PDB entry 6FKH | electron microscopy, 4.20 A resolution (low resolution: residue-level contacts below are approximate; hydrogen-bond / salt-bridge calls are withheld) | chains C and d of the 26 polymer chains in the assembly

[Chain C]
Protein: ATP synthase subunit alpha, chloroplastic
From: Spinacia oleracea
Notes: EC 3.6.3.14
UniProt: P06450 (ATPA_SPIOL); numbering as in UniProt (aligned over 1-507)
Chain sequence (507 residues; each row starts with the number of its first residue):
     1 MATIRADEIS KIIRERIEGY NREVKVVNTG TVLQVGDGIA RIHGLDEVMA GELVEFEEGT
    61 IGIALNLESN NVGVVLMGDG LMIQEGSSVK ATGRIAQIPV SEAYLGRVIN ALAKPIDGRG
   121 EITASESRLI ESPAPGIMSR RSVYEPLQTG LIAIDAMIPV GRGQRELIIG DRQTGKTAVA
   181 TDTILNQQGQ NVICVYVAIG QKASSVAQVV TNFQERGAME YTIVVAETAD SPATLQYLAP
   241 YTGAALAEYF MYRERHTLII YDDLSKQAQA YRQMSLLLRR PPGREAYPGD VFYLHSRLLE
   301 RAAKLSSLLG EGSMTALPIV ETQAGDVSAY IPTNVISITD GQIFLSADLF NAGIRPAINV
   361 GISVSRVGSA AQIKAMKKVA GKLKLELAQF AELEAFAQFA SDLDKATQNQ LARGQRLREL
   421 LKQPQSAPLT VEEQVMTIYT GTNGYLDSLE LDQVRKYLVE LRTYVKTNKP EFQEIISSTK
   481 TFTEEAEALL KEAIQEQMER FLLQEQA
Unresolved in the structure: 1-3, 505-507
UniProt features mapped onto this chain:
  - binding site (ATP): Gly170 to Thr177
  - site: Ser363 (Required for activity)
Metal / ion sites: Mg2+: Thr177 (together with ATP)
Small-molecule neighbours: ATP (adenosine-5'-triphosphate): Arg172, Gln173, Thr174, Gly175, Lys176, Thr177, Ala178, Glu321, Phe350, Arg355, Pro356, Gln423, Pro424, Gln425

[Chain d]
Protein: ATP synthase delta chain, chloroplastic
From: Spinacia oleracea
UniProt: P11402 (ATPD_SPIOL); residue numbers follow UniProt; this construct covers 1-257
Chain sequence (257 residues; numbered 1 to 257; the number before each row is that of its first residue):
     1 MAALQNPVAL QSRTTTAVAA LSTSSTTSTP KPFSLSFSSS TATFNPLRLK ILTASKLTAK
    61 PRGGALGTRM VDSTASRYAS ALADVADVTG TLEATNSDVE KLIRIFSEEP VYYFFANPVI
   121 SIDNKRSVLD EIITTSGLQP HTANFINILI DSERINLVKE ILNEFEDVFN KITGTEVAVV
   181 TSVVKLENDH LAQIAKGVQK ITGAKNVRIK TVIDPSLVAG FTIRYGNEGS KLVDMSVKKQ
   241 LEEIAAQLEM DDVTLAV
Unresolved in the structure: 1-70, 250-257

[Interface between chain C and chain d]
Pairs across the interface - 30 pairs, chain C then chain d:
  Ile4(C) with Thr74(d); Arg77(d); Arg154(d)
  Arg5(C) with Thr74(d); Glu153(d); Arg154(d)
  Glu8(C) with Arg77(d); Tyr78(d); Arg154(d)
  Ser10(C) with Arg77(d); Ser80(d); Ala81(d)
  Ile13(C) with Arg77(d); Tyr78(d); Ala81(d); Ile148(d)
  Arg14(C) with Ala81(d); Asp84(d); Val85(d)
  Arg16(C) with Ile148(d)
  Ile17(C) with His141(d); Asn144(d); Phe145(d); Ile148(d)
  Tyr20(C) with Arg126(d); Asn144(d); Asn147(d); Ile148(d); Asp151(d)
  Asn21(C) with Asn144(d)
Also at the interface, not in a pair above, chain C (12 interface residues in all): Ile9, Glu18
Also at the interface, not in a pair above, chain d (19 interface residues in all): Ser73, Leu82, Ser152

[In short]
12 residues of chain C face 19 of chain d across their interface. Bound to chain C: ATP. From UniProt: 8
ATP-binding residues on chain C.
Chain C is ATP synthase subunit alpha, chloroplastic and chain d is ATP synthase delta chain, chloroplastic,
both from Spinacia oleracea; the structure, Chloroplast F1Fo conformation 2, was determined by electron
microscopy (same publication as 6FKF and 6FKI).
